PDB entry 1YNN | X-ray diffraction, 3.30 A resolution | chains B and D of the 6 polymer chains in the assembly

# Chain B
Protein: DNA-directed RNA polymerase alpha chain
Organism: Thermus aquaticus
Notes: EC 2.7.7.6
Reference sequence: Q9KWU8 (RPOA_THEAQ); residues 1-314 here = UniProt positions 1-314
Amino-acid sequence (314 residues; row label = number of the first residue in the row):
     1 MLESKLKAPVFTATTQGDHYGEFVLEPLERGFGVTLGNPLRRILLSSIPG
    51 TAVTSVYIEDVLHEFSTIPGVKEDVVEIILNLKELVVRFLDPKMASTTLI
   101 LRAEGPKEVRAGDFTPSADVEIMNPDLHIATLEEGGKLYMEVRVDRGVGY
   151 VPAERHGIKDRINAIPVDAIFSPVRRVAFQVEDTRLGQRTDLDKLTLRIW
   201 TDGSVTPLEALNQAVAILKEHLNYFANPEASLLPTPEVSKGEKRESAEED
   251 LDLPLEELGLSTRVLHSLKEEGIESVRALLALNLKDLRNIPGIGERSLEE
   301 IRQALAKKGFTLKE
Disordered / not traced: 1-3, 229-314

# Chain D
Protein: DNA-directed RNA polymerase beta' chain
Organism: Thermus aquaticus
Notes: EC 2.7.7.6
Reference sequence: Q9KWU6 (RPOC_THEAQ); residues 1-1524 here = UniProt positions 1-1524
Amino-acid sequence (1524 residues; each row starts with the number of its first residue):
     1 MKKEVRKVRIALASPEKIRSWSYGEVEKPETINYRTLKPERDGLFDERIF
    51 GPIKDYECACGKYKRQRFEGKVCERCGVEVTRSIVRRYRMGHIELATPAA
   101 HIWFVKDVPSKIGTLLDLSATELEQVLYFNKYIVLDPKGAVLDGVPVEKR
   151 QLLTDEEYRELRYGKQETYPLPAGVDALVKDGEEVVKGQELAPGVVSRMD
   201 GVALYRFPRRVRVDYLRKERAALRIPLSAWVEKEAYRPGEVLAELSEPYL
   251 FRAEESGVVELKDLAEGHLIYLRQEEEVVARYFLPAGMTPLVVEGEIVEV
   301 GQPLAEGKGLLRLPRHMTAKEVEAEEEGDSVHLTLFLEWTEPKDYKVAPH
   351 MNVIVPEGAKVQAGEKIVAAIDPEEEVIAEAEGVVHLHEPASILVVKARV
   401 YPFEDDVEVTTGDRVAPGDVLADGGKVKSEIYGRVEVDLVRNVVRVVESY
   451 DIDARMGAEAIQELLKELDLEKLERELLEEMKHPSRARRAKARKRLEVVR
   501 AFLDSGNRPEWMILEAVPVLPPDLRPMVQVDGGRFATSDLNDLYRRLINR
   551 NNRLKKLLAQGAPEIIIRNEKRMLQEAVDAVIDNGRRGSPVTNPGSERPL
   601 RSLTDILSGKQGRFRQNLLGKRVDYSGRSVIVVGPQLKLHQCGLPKRMAL
   651 ELFKPFLLKKMEEKAFAPNVKAARRMLERQRDIKDEVWDALEEVIHGKVV
   701 LLNRAPTLHRLGIQAFQPVLVEGQSIQLHPLVCEAFNADFDGDQMAVHVP
   751 LSSFAQAEARIQMLSAHNLLSPASGEPLAKPSRDIILGLYYITQVRKEKK
   801 GAGMAFATPEEALAAYERGEVALNAPIVVAGRETSVGRLKFVFANPDEAL
   851 LAVAHGLLDLQDVVTVRYLGRRLETSPGRILFARIVGEAVGDEKVAQELI
   901 QMDVPQEKNSLKDLVYQAFLRLGMEKTARLLDALKYYGFTLSTTSGITIG
   951 IDDAVIPEEKQRYLEEADRKLRQIEQAYEMGFLTDRERYDQVIQLWTETT
  1001 EKVTQAVFKNFEENYPFNPLYVMAQSGARGNPQQIRQLCGMRGLMQKPSG
  1051 ETFEVPVRSSFREGLTVLEYFISSHGARKGGADTALRTADSGYLTRKLVD
  1101 VAHEIVVREADCGTTNYISVPLFQMDEVTRTLRLRKRSDIESGLYGRVLA
  1151 REVEALGRRLEEGRYLSLEDVHFLIKAAEAGEVREVPVRSPLTCQTRYGV
  1201 CQKCYGYDLSMARPVSIGEAVGVVAAESIGEPGTQLTMRTFHTGGVAVGT
  1251 DITQGLPRVIELFEARRPKAKAVISEIDGVVRIEEGEDRLSVFVESEGFS
  1301 KEYKLPKDARLLVKDGDYVEAGQPLTRGAIDPHQLLEAKGPEAVERYLVD
  1351 EIQKVYRAQGVKLHDKHIEIVVRQMLKYVEVTDPGDSRLLEGQVLEKWDV
  1401 EALNERLIAEGKVPVAWKPLLMGVTKSALSTKSWLSAASFQNTTHVLTEA
  1451 AIAGKKDELIGLKENVILGRLIPAGTGSDFVRFTQVVDQRTLKAIEEARK
  1501 EAVEAKEKEAPRRPVRREQPGKGL
Disordered / not traced: 1-2, 1241-1524
Ion coordination: Zn2+ site 1: A59, C76; Zn2+ site 2: C1112, C1194, C1201, C1204
Swiss-Prot annotation at these positions:
  - binding site (Zn(2+)): C58, C60, C73, C76, C1112, C1194, C1201, C1204
  - binding site (Mg(2+)): D739, D741, D743

# How chain B and chain D interact
Contacting residue pairs - 45 pairs, chain B then chain D:
  L45(B) - L851(D)
  L45(B) - H855(D)
  F65(B) - L813(D)  hydrophobic
  F65(B) - L839(D)  hydrophobic
  D74(B) - R872(D)  salt bridge
  V76(B) - R872(D)
  E77(B) - R867(D)  salt bridge
  E77(B) - R872(D)  salt bridge
  L80(B) - V842(D)
  L80(B) - F843(D)
  L80(B) - A844(D)  hydrophobic
  L80(B) - R867(D)
  N81(B) - R867(D)
  K83(B) - V842(D)  hydrogen bond (side chain-backbone)
  K83(B) - E848(D)  salt bridge
  E84(B) - A844(D)
  E84(B) - N845(D)  hydrogen bond
  E84(B) - R867(D)  salt bridge
  Y150(B) - F843(D)
  Y150(B) - E848(D)  hydrogen bond
  Y150(B) - H855(D)
  E154(B) - E817(D)
  E154(B) - K840(D)  salt bridge
  R155(B) - L857(D)
  D168(B) - E848(D)
  I170(B) - E848(D)
  R175(B) - D847(D)  salt bridge
  R176(B) - R884(D)
  R176(B) - E888(D)  salt bridge
  Q180(B) - Y936(D)
  V181(B) - Q636(D)
  D183(B) - Q636(D)  hydrogen bond
  R185(B) - W688(D)
  R185(B) - D689(D)  salt bridge
  R185(B) - E692(D)  salt bridge
  G187(B) - D685(D)
  G187(B) - W688(D)
  Q188(B) - K646(D)  hydrogen bond (backbone-side chain)
  Q188(B) - D685(D)  hydrogen bond (backbone-side chain)
  Q188(B) - W688(D)
  Q188(B) - E722(D)
  T190(B) - L720(D)
  T190(B) - V721(D)
  T190(B) - E722(D)
  D191(B) - E722(D)
Also at the interface, not in a pair above, chain B (28 interface residues in all): V174, F179, E182, R189
Also at the interface, not in a pair above, chain D (29 interface residues in all): I683, A852

# Overview
28 residues of chain B and 29 residues of chain D are in contact; the contacts include 6 hydrogen bonds and 10
salt bridges. Polar pairs include D74(B)-R872(D), E77(B)-R867(D) and E77(B)-R872(D). Curated annotation
(UniProt) lists 8 Zn2+-binding residues and 3 Mg2+-binding residues on chain D.
Chain B is DNA-directed RNA polymerase alpha chain and chain D is DNA-directed RNA polymerase beta' chain,
both from Thermus aquaticus; the structure, Taq RNA polymerase-rifampicin complex, was determined by X-ray
diffraction, deposited together with 1YNJ.
